3GNS - chain A; structure by X-ray diffraction, 2.71 A resolution.

# Chain A
Protein: Enoyl-[acyl-carrier-protein] reductase [NADH]
From: Staphylococcus aureus
Notes: EC 1.3.1.9
UniProt: Q6GI75 (Q6GI75_STAAR); residues 1-256 here = UniProt positions 1-256
Chain sequence (260 residues; row label = number of the first residue in the row; numbers below 1 keep their minus sign (Leu-3 is residue -3)):
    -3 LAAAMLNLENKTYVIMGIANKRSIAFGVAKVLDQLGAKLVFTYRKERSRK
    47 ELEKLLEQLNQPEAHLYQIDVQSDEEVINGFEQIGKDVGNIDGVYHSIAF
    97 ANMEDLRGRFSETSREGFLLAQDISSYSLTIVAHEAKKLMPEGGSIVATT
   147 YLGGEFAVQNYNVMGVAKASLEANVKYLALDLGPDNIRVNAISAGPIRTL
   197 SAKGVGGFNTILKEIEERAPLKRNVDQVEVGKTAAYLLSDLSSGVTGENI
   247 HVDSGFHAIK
Unresolved in the structure: 95-117, 149-156, 197-204
Differences from the reference sequence: expression tag (-3 to 0)
Bound ions: Na+ near Lys218 (its only coordinating residue here)
UniProt features mapped onto this chain:
  - active site (Proton acceptor): Tyr147, Tyr157
  - binding site (NADP(+)): Gly13, Ser19, Ile20, Arg40 to Ser44, Asp66, Val67, Ile94, Lys164, Ile193 to Ser197
  - binding site (substrate): Ala97
  - site (Critical for cofactor specificity): Arg40, Lys41

# Summary
From UniProt: active-site residues Tyr147 and Tyr157, 17 NADP+-binding residues and substrate-binding residue
Ala97.
Chain A is Enoyl-[acyl-carrier-protein] reductase [NADH] (Staphylococcus aureus); the structure, Crystal
Structure of the Staphylococcus aureus Enoyl-Acyl Carrier Protein Reductase (FabI) in apo form (one molecule
..., was determined by X-ray diffraction together with 3GNT and 3GR6 from the same study.
